7TY0 - chains K and O of the 8 polymer chains in the assembly; structure by electron microscopy, 3.50 A resolution.

# Chain K
Molecule: Igh protein
Organism: Mus sp
UniProt: I6L985 (I6L985_MOUSE); aligned to UniProt positions 20-462 over residues 1-443 (the alignment contains insertions or deletions, so no single offset holds)
Sequence (458 residues; numbered 1 to 458; the number before each row is that of its first residue):
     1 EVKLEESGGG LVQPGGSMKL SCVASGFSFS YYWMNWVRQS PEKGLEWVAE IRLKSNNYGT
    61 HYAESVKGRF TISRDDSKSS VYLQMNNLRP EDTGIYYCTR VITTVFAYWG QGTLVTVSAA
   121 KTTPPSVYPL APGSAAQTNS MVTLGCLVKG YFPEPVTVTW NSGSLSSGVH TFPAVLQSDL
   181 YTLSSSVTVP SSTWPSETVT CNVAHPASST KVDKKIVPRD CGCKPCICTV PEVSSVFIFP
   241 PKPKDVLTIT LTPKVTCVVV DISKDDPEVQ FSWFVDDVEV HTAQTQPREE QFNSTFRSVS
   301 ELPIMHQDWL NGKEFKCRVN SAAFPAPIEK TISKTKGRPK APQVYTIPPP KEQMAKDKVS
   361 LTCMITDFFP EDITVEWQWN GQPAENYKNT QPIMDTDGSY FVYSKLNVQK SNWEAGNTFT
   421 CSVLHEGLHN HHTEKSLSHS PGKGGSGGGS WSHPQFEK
Not modelled in the structure: 1, 13-17, 40-43, 65, 68, 87-91, 117-458
Construct notes: conflict Lys3 (Asn22 in I6L985), Glu5 (Val24 in I6L985), Met18 (Leu37 in I6L985), 36 further conflict positions vs the reference (I6L985) not listed; expression tag (444-458)
Disulfides: Cys22-Cys98

# Chain O
Molecule: nAH Fab light chain
Organism: Mus sp
Notes: antibody fragment or engineered binder
Sequence (218 residues; row label = number of the first residue in the row):
     1 DIVLTQSPAS LAVSLGQRAT ISCRASESVH DYGISFMNWF QQKPGQPPKL LIYSASNQGS
    61 GVPARFSGSG SGTDFSLNIH PMEEDDIAMY FCQQSKEVPY TFGGGTKLEI KRADAAPTVS
   121 IFPPSSEQLT SGGASVVCFL NNFYPKDINV KWKIDGSERQ NGVLNSWTDQ DSKDSTYSMS
   181 STLTLTKDEY ERHNSYTCEA THKTSTSPIV KSFNRNEC
Not modelled in the structure: 1, 7-16, 45, 61, 111-218
Disulfides: Cys23-Cys92

# How chain K and chain O interact
Residue-residue contacts (23):
  Trp33(K) - Tyr100(O)
  Val37(K) - Phe102(O)  hydrophobic
  Gly44(K) - Phe91(O)
  Gly44(K) - Gly104(O)
  Leu45(K) - Pro48(O)  hydrophobic
  Leu45(K) - Phe91(O)
  Leu45(K) - Phe102(O)
  Trp47(K) - Pro99(O)  hydrophobic
  Trp47(K) - Tyr100(O)
  Trp47(K) - Phe102(O)
  Tyr97(K) - Gln42(O)
  Tyr97(K) - Gln46(O)
  Tyr97(K) - Pro47(O)  hydrophobic
  Thr104(K) - Ser95(O)
  Val105(K) - Leu50(O)  hydrophobic
  Val105(K) - Tyr53(O)  hydrophobic
  Phe106(K) - Phe40(O)
  Phe106(K) - Gln93(O)
  Phe106(K) - Tyr100(O)  hydrophobic
  Trp109(K) - Phe40(O)
  Trp109(K) - Pro47(O)  hydrophobic
  Trp109(K) - Pro48(O)
  Gly110(K) - Pro47(O)
Interface residues without a listed pair, chain K (15 interface residues in all): Gln39, Glu46, Tyr62, Ala107
Interface residues without a listed pair, chain O (15 interface residues in all): Asn38

# Overview
Chain K and chain O each contribute 15 residues to their interface.
Chain K is Igh protein and chain O is nAH Fab light chain, both from Mus sp; the structure, Nipah Virus
attachment (G) glycoprotein ectodomain in complex with nAH1.3 neutralizing antibody Fab fragment (local
refinement ..., was determined by electron microscopy (same publication as 7TXZ).
